Entry 6KTK (X-ray diffraction, 1.65 A resolution); this record covers chains A and D of the 4 polymer chains in the assembly.

# Chain A (and D)
Protein: Scyllo-inositol dehydrogenase with L-glucose dehydrogenase activity
Source organism: Paracoccus laeviglucosivorans
Notes: chain D of this document is another copy of the same molecule, construct and numbering; everything in this record applies to it too
UniProtKB: K7ZP76 (K7ZP76_9RHOB); residue numbers follow UniProt; this construct covers 1-372
Sequence (380 residues; numbered 1 to 380; the number before each row is that of its first residue):
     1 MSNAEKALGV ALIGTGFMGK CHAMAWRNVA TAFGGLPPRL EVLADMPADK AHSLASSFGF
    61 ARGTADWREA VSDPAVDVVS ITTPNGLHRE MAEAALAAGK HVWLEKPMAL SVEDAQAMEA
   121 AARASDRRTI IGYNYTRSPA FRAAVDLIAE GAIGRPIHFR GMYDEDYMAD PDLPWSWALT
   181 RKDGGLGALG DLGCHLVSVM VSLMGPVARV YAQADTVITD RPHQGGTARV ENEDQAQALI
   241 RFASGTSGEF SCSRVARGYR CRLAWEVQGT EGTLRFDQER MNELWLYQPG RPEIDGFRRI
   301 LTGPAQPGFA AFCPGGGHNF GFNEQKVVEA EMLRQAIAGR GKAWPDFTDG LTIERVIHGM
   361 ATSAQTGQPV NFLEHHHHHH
Disordered / not traced: 1-5, 373-380 (chain D: 1-5, 374-380)
Sequence notes: engineered mutation A178 (Arg in K7ZP76); expression tag (373-380)
Small-molecule neighbours:
  - L-glucono-1,5-lactone (8S0): F17, K106, Y135, Y163, E165, Y167, D191, L192, H195, C261
  - NADH (NAI; 1,4-dihydronicotinamide adenine dinucleotide): I13, G14, T15, G16, F17, M18, A44, D45, M46, K50, W67, T82, T83, P84, N85, L87, H88, M91, E105, K106, P107, G132, N134, Y135, H195, F322, K326

# How chain A and chain D interact
Contacting residue pairs (32; chain A residue first):
  L147(A) - E293(D)
  L147(A) - I294(D)  hydrophobic
  E150(A) - E293(D)
  W285(A) - W285(D)  hydrophobic
  L286(A) - I294(D)  hydrophobic
  Q288(A) - I294(D)
  P292(A) - A305(D)
  E293(A) - L147(D)
  E293(A) - E150(D)
  E293(A) - I300(D)
  I294(A) - L147(D)  hydrophobic
  I294(A) - L286(D)  hydrophobic
  I294(A) - Q288(D)
  I294(A) - R298(D)  hydrogen bond (backbone-side chain)
  I294(A) - I300(D)  hydrophobic
  D295(A) - I300(D)
  G296(A) - R298(D)
  G296(A) - R299(D)
  F297(A) - F297(D)
  F297(A) - R298(D)
  F297(A) - R299(D)  hydrogen bond (backbone-backbone)
  R298(A) - I294(D)  hydrogen bond (side chain-backbone)
  R298(A) - G296(D)
  R298(A) - F297(D)
  R298(A) - R298(D)
  R299(A) - D295(D)
  R299(A) - G296(D)
  R299(A) - F297(D)  hydrogen bond (backbone-backbone)
  I300(A) - E293(D)
  I300(A) - I294(D)
  I300(A) - D295(D)
  A305(A) - P292(D)
Also at the interface, not in a pair above, chain A (17 interface residues in all): R291, L301
Also at the interface, not in a pair above, chain D (17 interface residues in all): D146, L301

# In short
Chain A and chain D each contribute 17 residues to their interface; the contacts include 4 hydrogen bonds.
Polar pairs include I294(A)-R298(D) and F297(A)-R299(D). Ligands of chain A: NADH and L-glucono-1,5-lactone.
Both chains are Scyllo-inositol dehydrogenase with L-glucose dehydrogenase activity (Paracoccus
laeviglucosivorans). Entry 6KTK (Crystal structure of scyllo-inositol dehydrogenase R178A mutant, complexed
with NADH and L-glucono-1,5-lactone, from Paracoccus laeviglucosivorans) was determined by X-ray diffraction
(same publication as 6KTL).
